6J2I - chains A and B of the 3 polymer chains in the assembly; structure by X-ray diffraction, 2.30 A resolution.

Chain A:
Name: Ptal-N*01:01
Organism: Pteropus alecto
UniProtKB: A0A125R585 (A0A125R585_PTEAL); residues 1-277 here correspond to UniProt positions 25-301 (UniProt number = residue number + 24)
Chain sequence (280 residues; numbered -2 to 277; the number before each row is that of its first residue; numbers below 1 keep their minus sign (Gly-2 is residue -2)):
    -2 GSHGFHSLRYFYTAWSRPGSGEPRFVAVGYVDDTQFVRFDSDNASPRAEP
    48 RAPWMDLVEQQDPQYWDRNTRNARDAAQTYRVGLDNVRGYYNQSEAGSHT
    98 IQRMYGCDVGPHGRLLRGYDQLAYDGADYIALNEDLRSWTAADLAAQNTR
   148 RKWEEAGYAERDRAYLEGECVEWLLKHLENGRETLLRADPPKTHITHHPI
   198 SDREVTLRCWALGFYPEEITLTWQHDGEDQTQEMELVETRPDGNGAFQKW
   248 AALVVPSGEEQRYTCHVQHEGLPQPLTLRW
Disulfide bonds: Cys104-Cys167, Cys206-Cys262
Construct notes: expression tag (-2 to 0)
From the paper describing this entry:
  - contacts within the chain: Asp59-Arg65 (hydrogen bond)

Chain B:
Name: Beta-2-microglobulin
Organism: Homo sapiens
UniProtKB: P61769 (B2MG_HUMAN); residues 1-99 here correspond to UniProt positions 21-119 (UniProt number = residue number + 20)
Chain sequence (99 residues; numbered 1 to 99; the number before each row is that of its first residue):
     1 IQRTPKIQVYSRHPAENGKSNFLNCYVSGFHPSDIEVDLLKNGERIEKVE
    51 HSDLSFSKDWSFYLLYYTEFTPTEKDEYACRVNHVTLSQPKIVKWDRDM
Disulfide bonds: Cys25-Cys80
Swiss-Prot annotation at these positions:
  - modified residue: Gln2 (Pyrrolidone carboxylic acid)
  - glycosylation: Ile1 (N-linked (Glc) (glycation) isoleucine), Lys19 (N-linked (Glc) (glycation) lysine), Lys41 (N-linked (Glc) (glycation) lysine), Lys48 (N-linked (Glc) (glycation) lysine), Lys58 (N-linked (Glc) (glycation) lysine), Lys91 (N-linked (Glc) (glycation) lysine), Lys94 (N-linked (Glc) (glycation) lysine)

Interface between chain A and chain B:
Contacting residue pairs - 50 pairs, chain A then chain B:
  Phe8(A) - Ser55(B)
  Phe8(A) - Phe56(B)  hydrophobic
  Tyr9(A) - Phe56(B)
  Thr10(A) - Leu54(B)
  Thr10(A) - Phe56(B)
  Thr10(A) - Phe62(B)
  Trp12(A) - Ser33(B)
  Trp12(A) - Asp34(B)
  Val25(A) - Asp53(B)
  Val25(A) - Leu54(B)
  Tyr27(A) - Ser55(B)
  Tyr27(A) - Tyr63(B)  hydrogen bond
  Gln32(A) - Asp53(B)  hydrogen bond
  Arg35(A) - Asp53(B)  salt bridge
  Arg48(A) - Asp53(B)  salt bridge
  Gln99(A) - His31(B)  hydrogen bond
  Gln99(A) - Phe56(B)
  Gln99(A) - Trp60(B)  hydrogen bond (side chain-backbone)
  Gln99(A) - Phe62(B)
  Arg100(A) - Phe56(B)
  Gln118(A) - Trp60(B)
  Leu119(A) - Trp60(B)
  Ala120(A) - Trp60(B)  hydrophobic
  Asp122(A) - Ile1(B)
  Asp122(A) - His31(B)
  Gly123(A) - Ile1(B)
  Gly123(A) - His31(B)  hydrogen bond (backbone-side chain)
  Asp125(A) - Trp60(B)  hydrogen bond
  His195(A) - Asp98(B)  salt bridge
  Arg205(A) - Asp98(B)  hydrogen bond (side chain-backbone)
  Arg205(A) - Met99(B)
  Trp207(A) - Asp98(B)
  Trp207(A) - Met99(B)  hydrophobic
  Leu209(A) - Pro14(B)  hydrophobic
  Val234(A) - Gln8(B)
  Glu235(A) - Gln8(B)  hydrogen bond (backbone-side chain)
  Arg237(A) - Gln8(B)  hydrogen bond
  Arg237(A) - Tyr10(B)
  Arg237(A) - Tyr26(B)
  Arg237(A) - Met99(B)
  Pro238(A) - Tyr10(B)  hydrogen bond (backbone-side chain)
  Pro238(A) - Tyr26(B)
  Asp239(A) - Arg12(B)  hydrogen bond (backbone-side chain)
  Asp239(A) - Asn24(B)  hydrogen bond (backbone-side chain)
  Gly240(A) - Arg12(B)  hydrogen bond (backbone-side chain)
  Gly240(A) - Leu65(B)
  Gln245(A) - Tyr10(B)
  Gln245(A) - Ser11(B)  hydrogen bond (side chain-backbone)
  Gln245(A) - Arg12(B)  hydrogen bond (side chain-backbone)
  Trp247(A) - Met99(B)
Also at the interface, not in a pair above, chain A (35 interface residues in all): Val23, Thr97, Met101, Ala124, Thr236, Asn241
Also at the interface, not in a pair above, chain B (24 interface residues in all): Arg3, Pro32, Arg97

In short:
Chain A and chain B form an interface of 35 and 24 residues respectively, with 15 hydrogen bonds and 3 salt
bridges. Polar contacts include Arg35(A)-Asp53(B), Arg48(A)-Asp53(B) and His195(A)-Asp98(B). The paper reports
contacts within the chain involving Asp59(A) and Arg65(A).
Chain A is Ptal-N*01:01 (Pteropus alecto) and chain B is Beta-2-microglobulin (Homo sapiens); the structure,
Crystal structure of bat (Pteropus Alecto) MHC class I Ptal-N*01:01 in complex with H17N10 influenza-like
virus-derivrd ..., was determined by X-ray diffraction (same publication as 6J2D, 6J2E, 6J2F, 6J2G, 6J2H, 6J2J
and 6K7T).
